Entry 9FGQ (electron microscopy, 2.50 A resolution); this record covers chains A and J of the 12 polymer chains in the assembly.

[Chain A]
Molecule: Histone H3.1
Organism: Homo sapiens
UniProtKB: P68431 (H31_HUMAN); residues 0-135 here correspond to UniProt positions 1-136 (UniProt number = residue number + 1)
Sequence (136 residues; row label = number of the first residue in the row; numbering starts at 0):
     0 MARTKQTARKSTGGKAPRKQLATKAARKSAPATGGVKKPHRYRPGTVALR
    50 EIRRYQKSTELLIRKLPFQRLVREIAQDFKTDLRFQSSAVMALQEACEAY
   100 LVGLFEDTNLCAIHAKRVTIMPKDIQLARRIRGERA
Unresolved in the structure: 0-38, 134-135
UniProt features mapped onto this chain:
  - modified residue: Arg2 (Asymmetric dimethylarginine), Thr3 (Phosphothreonine), Lys4 (Allysine), Gln5 (5-glutamyl dopamine), Thr6 (Phosphothreonine), Arg8 (Citrulline), Lys9 (N6,N6,N6-trimethyllysine), Ser10 (ADP-ribosylserine), Thr11 (Phosphothreonine), Lys14 (N6-(2-hydroxyisobutyryl)lysine), Arg17 (Asymmetric dimethylarginine), Lys18 (N6-(2-hydroxyisobutyryl)lysine), Lys23 (N6-(2-hydroxyisobutyryl)lysine), Arg26 (Citrulline), Lys27 (N6,N6,N6-trimethyllysine), Ser28 (ADP-ribosylserine), Lys36 (N6,N6,N6-trimethyllysine), Lys37 (N6-methyllysine), Tyr41 (Phosphotyrosine), Lys56 (N6,N6,N6-trimethyllysine) and 8 more in UniProt
  - lipidation: Lys18 (N6-decanoyllysine)

[Chain J]
Molecule: 211-nt DNA strand
Organism: Homo sapiens
Sequence (211 nucleotides; each row starts with the number of its first residue; numbers below 1 keep their minus sign (DA-105 is residue -105)):
  -105 ATCTTAGCGCGGTGAGTTCAAATACCCGGCAAATCGGATGTATATATCTG
   -55 ACACGTGCCTGGAGACTAGGGAGTAATCCCCTTGGCGGTTAAAACGCGGG
    -5 GGACAGCGCGTACGTGCGTTTAAGCGGTGCTAGAGCTGTCTACGACCAAT
    45 TGAGCGGCCTCGGCACCGGGATTCTCGATTTGCCGGGTATTTGAACTCAC
    95 CGCGCTAAGAT
Unresolved in the structure: -105 to -72, 60-105

[Chain A / chain J interface]
Residue-residue contacts - 23 pairs, chain A then chain J:
  His39(A) with DT-67(J), sugar contact
  Arg40(A) with DG8(J), base contact; DT9(J), hydrogen bond to the base; DG10(J), hydrogen bond to the sugar
  Tyr41(A) with DT-67(J), phosphate contact; DT9(J), sugar contact; DG10(J), hydrogen bond to the phosphate
  Arg42(A) with DT9(J), phosphate contact
  Pro43(A) with DG8(J), phosphate contact; DT9(J), phosphate contact
  Gly44(A) with DG8(J), phosphate contact; DT9(J), hydrogen bond to the phosphate
  Thr45(A) with DT9(J), phosphate contact
  Val46(A) with DT9(J), hydrogen bond to the phosphate
  Ala47(A) with DT9(J), phosphate contact
  Arg49(A) with DG-66(J), phosphate contact; DT-65(J), salt bridge to the phosphate
  Arg63(A) with DA17(J), phosphate contact; DG18(J), salt bridge to the phosphate
  Lys64(A) with DG18(J), phosphate contact
  Leu65(A) with DG18(J), hydrogen bond to the phosphate
  Arg69(A) with DA17(J), salt bridge to the phosphate
  Arg83(A) with DA26(J), sugar contact
Also at the interface, not in a pair above, chain A (17 interface residues in all): Lys56, Pro66
Also at the interface, not in a pair above, chain J (11 interface residues in all): DA-64, DG27

[Summary]
17 residues of chain A face 11 of chain J across their interface; the contacts include 6 hydrogen bonds and 3
salt bridges. Polar pairs include Arg40(A)-DT9(J), Arg40(A)-DG10(J) and Tyr41(A)-DG10(J).
Chain A is Histone H3.1 and chain J is a 211-nt DNA strand, both from Homo sapiens; the structure, Structure
of human APC3loop 375-381 bound to the NCP, was determined by electron microscopy, deposited together with
9FH9.
